8BFL - chains L and l of the 42 polymer chains in the assembly; structure by electron microscopy, 4.10 A resolution (low resolution: residue-level contacts below are approximate; hydrogen-bond / salt-bridge calls are withheld).

# Chain L (and l)
Protein: Major head protein
Source organism: Klebsiella phage vB_KpM_FBKp24
Notes: chain l of this document is another copy of the same molecule, construct and numbering; everything in this record applies to it too
UniProtKB: A0A7U0GBA8 (A0A7U0GBA8_9CAUD); residues 28-597 here correspond to UniProt positions 193-762 (UniProt number = residue number + 165)
Amino-acid sequence (570 residues; row label = number of the first residue in the row):
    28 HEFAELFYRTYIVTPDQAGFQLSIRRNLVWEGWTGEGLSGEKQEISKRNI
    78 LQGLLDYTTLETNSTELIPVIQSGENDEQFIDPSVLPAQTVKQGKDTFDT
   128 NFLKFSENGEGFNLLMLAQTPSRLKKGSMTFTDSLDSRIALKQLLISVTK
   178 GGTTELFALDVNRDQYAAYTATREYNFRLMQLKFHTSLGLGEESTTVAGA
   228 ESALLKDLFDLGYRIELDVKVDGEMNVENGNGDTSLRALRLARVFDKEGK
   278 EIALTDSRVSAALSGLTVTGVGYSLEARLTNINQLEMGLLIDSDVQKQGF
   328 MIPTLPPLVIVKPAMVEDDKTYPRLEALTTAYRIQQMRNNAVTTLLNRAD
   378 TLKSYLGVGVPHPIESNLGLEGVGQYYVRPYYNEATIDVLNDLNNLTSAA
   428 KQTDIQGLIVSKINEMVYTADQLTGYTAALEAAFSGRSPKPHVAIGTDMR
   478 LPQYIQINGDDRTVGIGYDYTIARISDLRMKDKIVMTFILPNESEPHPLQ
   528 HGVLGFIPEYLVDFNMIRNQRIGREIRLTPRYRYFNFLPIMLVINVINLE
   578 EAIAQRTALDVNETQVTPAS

# Interface between chain L and chain l
Residue-residue contacts (30):
  W60(L) - T157(l)
  W60(L) - F158(l)
  G64(L) - M143(l)
  L65(L) - Q99(l)
  L65(L) - E102(l)
  L65(L) - N103(l)
  L65(L) - M143(l)
  L65(L) - Q146(l)
  S66(L) - E102(l)
  S66(L) - N103(l)
  S66(L) - E105(l)
  S66(L) - M143(l)
  G67(L) - G138(l)
  E68(L) - G138(l)
  E68(L) - F139(l)
  E68(L) - M143(l)
  E68(L) - N258(l)
  K69(L) - G136(l)
  K69(L) - G138(l)
  K69(L) - N258(l)
  K69(L) - D260(l)
  Q70(L) - N258(l)
  E71(L) - T157(l)
  E71(L) - N258(l)
  M314(L) - F158(l)
  V322(L) - F204(l)
  Q323(L) - N203(l)
  K324(L) - R200(l)
  K324(L) - E201(l)
  K324(L) - Y202(l)
Also at the interface, not in a pair above, chain L (14 interface residues in all): L317
Also at the interface, not in a pair above, chain l (22 interface residues in all): Q106, E137, N140, E255

# In short
The interface between chain L and chain l involves 14 residues on one side and 22 on the other.
Chain L and chain l are both Major head protein (Klebsiella phage vB_KpM_FBKp24); the structure, Jumbo Phage
phi-kp24 empty capsid hexamers, was determined by electron microscopy together with 8AU1 and 8BFK from the
same study.
